Entry 8YRT (X-ray diffraction, 2.00 A resolution); this record covers chain A.

[Chain A]
Name: Aminotransferase class IV
From: Haliscomenobacter hydrossis DSM 1100
UniProt: F4KWH0 (F4KWH0_HALH1); residues 1-281 here = UniProt positions 1-281
Amino-acid sequence (283 residues; row label = number of the first residue in the row; numbers below 1 keep their minus sign (Gly-1 is residue -1)):
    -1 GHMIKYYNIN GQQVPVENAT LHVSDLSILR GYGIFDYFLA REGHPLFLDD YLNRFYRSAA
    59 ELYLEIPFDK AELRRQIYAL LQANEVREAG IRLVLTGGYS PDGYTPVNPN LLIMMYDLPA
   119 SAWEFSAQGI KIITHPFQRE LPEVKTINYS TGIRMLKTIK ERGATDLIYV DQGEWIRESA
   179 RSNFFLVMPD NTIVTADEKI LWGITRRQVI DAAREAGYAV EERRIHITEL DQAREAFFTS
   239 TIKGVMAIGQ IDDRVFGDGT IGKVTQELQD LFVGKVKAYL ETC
Not modelled in the structure: -1
Sequence notes: expression tag (-1 to 0)
Residues lining bound ligands: pyridoxal phosphate (PLP): Tyr49, Arg52, Arg137, Lys143, Tyr147, Glu176, Ser177, Ala178, Arg179, Ser180, Asn181, Leu199, Gly201, Ile202, Thr203, Arg204, Thr237, Ser238, Thr239

[In short]
Bound to chain A: pyridoxal phosphate.
Chain A is Aminotransferase class IV (Haliscomenobacter hydrossis DSM 1100); the structure, Crystal structure
of D-amino acid transaminase from Haliscomenobacter hydrossis in the holo form obtained at pH ..., was
determined by X-ray diffraction, deposited together with 8YRU and 7P8O.
